7WEU - chains A and B; structure by X-ray diffraction, 1.81 A resolution.

# Chain A (and B)
Name: Peroxiredoxin-1
Source organism: Homo sapiens
Notes: EC 1.11.1.24; chain B of this document is another copy of the same molecule, construct and numbering; everything in this record applies to it too
Reference sequence: Q06830 (PRDX1_HUMAN); residues 1-175 here = UniProt positions 1-175
Sequence (175 residues; row label = number of the first residue in the row):
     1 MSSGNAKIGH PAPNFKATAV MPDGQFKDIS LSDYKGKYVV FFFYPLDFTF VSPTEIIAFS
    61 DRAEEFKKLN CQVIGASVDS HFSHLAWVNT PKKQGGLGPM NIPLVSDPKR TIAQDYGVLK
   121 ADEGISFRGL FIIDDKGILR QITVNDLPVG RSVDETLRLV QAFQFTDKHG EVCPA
Not modelled in the structure: 1-2, 170-175 (chain B: 1-3, 170-175)
Construct notes: conflict Ser52 (Cys in Q06830), Ser83 (Cys in Q06830)
Swiss-Prot annotation at these positions:
  - modified residue: Ser2 (N-acetylserine), Lys7 (N6-acetyllysine), Lys16 (N6-acetyllysine), Lys27 (N6-acetyllysine), Ser32 (Phosphoserine), Lys35 (N6-acetyllysine), Thr90 (Phosphothreonine), Lys136 (N6-acetyllysine)
  - cross-link (Glycyl lysine isopeptide (Lys-Gly)): Lys7 (interchain with G-Cter in SUMO2), Lys120 (interchain with G-Cter in SUMO2)
  - mutagenesis: Thr90 (T90A: Abolishes phosphorylation by CDK1; 30% reduction in enzymatic activity; T90D: 87% reduction in enzymatic activity)
Reported in the primary citation:
  - binding site for unknown ligand: Phe48, Asn89, Thr90, Gln94
  - specificity-determining residues: Gln94 (by similarity / conservation)
  - catalytic residues: Cys173 (citing earlier work)

# How chain A and chain B interact
Residue-residue contacts (44):
  Ile8(A) - Phe127(B)  hydrophobic
  Ile8(A) - Val144(B)
  Ile8(A) - Asp146(B)
  Phe127(A) - Ile8(B)  hydrophobic
  Arg140(A) - Asn145(B)
  Arg140(A) - Asp146(B)  salt bridge
  Gln141(A) - Thr143(B)
  Gln141(A) - Val144(B)
  Gln141(A) - Asn145(B)  hydrogen bond
  Ile142(A) - Ile142(B)
  Ile142(A) - Thr143(B)
  Ile142(A) - Val144(B)  hydrogen bond (backbone-backbone)
  Thr143(A) - Gln141(B)
  Thr143(A) - Ile142(B)
  Val144(A) - Ile8(B)
  Val144(A) - Gln141(B)
  Val144(A) - Ile142(B)  hydrogen bond (backbone-backbone)
  Asn145(A) - Arg140(B)
  Asn145(A) - Gln141(B)  hydrogen bond
  Asn145(A) - Leu159(B)
  Asp146(A) - Ile8(B)
  Asp146(A) - Arg140(B)  salt bridge
  Asp146(A) - Phe163(B)
  Pro148(A) - Thr166(B)
  Val149(A) - Leu159(B)  hydrophobic
  Val149(A) - Ala162(B)
  Val149(A) - Phe163(B)  hydrophobic
  Val149(A) - Thr166(B)
  Gly150(A) - Arg158(B)  hydrogen bond (backbone-side chain)
  Arg151(A) - Arg158(B)
  Ser152(A) - Glu155(B)
  Ser152(A) - Arg158(B)
  Glu155(A) - Ser152(B)
  Glu155(A) - Glu155(B)
  Arg158(A) - Gly150(B)  hydrogen bond (side chain-backbone)
  Arg158(A) - Arg151(B)
  Arg158(A) - Ser152(B)
  Leu159(A) - Asn145(B)
  Leu159(A) - Val149(B)  hydrophobic
  Ala162(A) - Val149(B)
  Phe163(A) - Asp146(B)
  Phe163(A) - Val149(B)  hydrophobic
  Thr166(A) - Pro148(B)
  Thr166(A) - Val149(B)

# In short
Chain A and chain B each contribute 20 residues to their interface; the contacts include 6 hydrogen bonds and
2 salt bridges. Among the polar pairs are Arg140(A)-Asp146(B), Gln141(A)-Asn145(B) and Gly150(A)-Arg158(B).
The paper reports the catalytic residue Cys173(A); a binding site for unknown ligand at Phe48(A), Asn89(A) and
Thr90(A) among others.
Both chains are Peroxiredoxin-1 (Homo sapiens). Entry 7WEU (Crystal structure of Peroxiredoxin I in complex
with compound 19-048) was determined by X-ray diffraction, deposited together with 7WET.
